Entry 6TVF (X-ray diffraction, 2.60 A resolution); this record covers chains I and J of the 6 polymer chains in the assembly.

[Chain I]
Name: Hemagglutinin HA1
From: Influenza A virus
UniProtKB: A0A0A7HR51 (A0A0A7HR51_9INFA); residues 1-323 here correspond to UniProt positions 10-332 (UniProt number = residue number + 9)
Chain sequence (325 residues; row label = number of the first residue in the row; numbers below 1 keep their minus sign (Asp-1 is residue -1)):
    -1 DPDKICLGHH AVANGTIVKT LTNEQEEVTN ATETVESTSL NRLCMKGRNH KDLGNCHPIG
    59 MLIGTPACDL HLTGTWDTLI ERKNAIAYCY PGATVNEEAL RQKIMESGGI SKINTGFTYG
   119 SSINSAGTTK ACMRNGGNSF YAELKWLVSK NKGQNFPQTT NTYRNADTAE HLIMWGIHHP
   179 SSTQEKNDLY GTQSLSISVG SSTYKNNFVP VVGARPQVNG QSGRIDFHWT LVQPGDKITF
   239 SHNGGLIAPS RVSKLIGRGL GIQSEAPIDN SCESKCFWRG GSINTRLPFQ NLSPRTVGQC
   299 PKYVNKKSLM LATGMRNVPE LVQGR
Disordered / not traced: 319-323
Sequence notes: expression tag (-1 to 0); conflict Gln219 (Leu228 in A0A0A7HR51)
Cystine bridges: Cys42-Cys270, Cys54-Cys66, Cys87-Cys130, Cys274-Cys298
Metal / ion sites: Ca2+: Glu104 (together with N-acetylglucosamine) (shared with 1 residue of chain B; Glu64(J) of chain J)
Ligand contacts: N-acetyl-alpha-neuraminic acid (SIA): Tyr88, Gly125, Thr126, Thr127, Lys128, Trp144, His176, Glu183, Leu187, Gln219

[Chain J]
Name: Hemagglutinin HA2
From: Influenza A virus
UniProtKB: A0A0A7HR51 (A0A0A7HR51_9INFA); residues 1-176 here correspond to UniProt positions 333-508 (UniProt number = residue number + 332)
Chain sequence (177 residues; each row starts with the number of its first residue):
     1 GLFGAIAGFI ENGWEGMVDG WYGFRHQNAQ GTGQAADYKS TQAAIDQITG KLNRIIKKTN
    61 TEFESIESEF SEIDHQIGNV INWTKDSITD IWTYQAELLV AMENQHTIDM ADSEMLNLYE
   121 RVRKQLRQNA EEDGKGCFEI YHACDDSCME SIRNNTYDHS QYREEALLNR LNINPVK
Disordered / not traced: 173-177
Sequence notes: expression tag (177)
Cystine bridges: Cys144-Cys148
Glycans and other covalent adducts: N-acetylglucosamine (NAG) linked to Asn82
Metal / ion sites: Ca2+: Glu64 (together with N-acetylglucosamine) (shared with 1 residue of chain B; Glu104(I) of chain I)

[Interface between chain I and chain J]
Inter-chain disulfides: Cys4(I)-Cys137(J)
Residue-residue contacts (142):
  Pro0(I) with Glu139(J); Ile140(J)
  Asp1(I) with Gln27(J); Asn28(J); Phe138(J); Glu139(J); Ile140(J), hydrogen bond (backbone-backbone); His142(J); Ala143(J); Cys144(J), hydrogen bond (side chain-backbone)
  Lys2(I) with His26(J); Gln27(J), hydrogen bond (backbone-backbone); Cys137(J); Phe138(J); Glu139(J); Met149(J)
  Ile3(I) with Arg25(J); Cys137(J); Phe138(J), hydrogen bond (backbone-backbone); Ile140(J), hydrophobic; Ile152(J), hydrophobic
  Cys4(I) with Trp14(J); Phe24(J); Arg25(J), hydrogen bond (backbone-backbone); Gly136(J); Cys137(J), disulfide
  Leu5(I) with Trp14(J); Gly23(J); Phe24(J), hydrophobic; Leu118(J), hydrophobic; Tyr119(J), hydrophobic; Gly136(J), hydrogen bond (backbone-backbone); Phe138(J), hydrophobic
  Gly6(I) with Trp14(J); Met17(J); Tyr22(J); Gly23(J), hydrogen bond (backbone-backbone); Met115(J)
  His7(I) with Ile6(J); Ile10(J); Asn12(J); Gly13(J); Trp14(J), hydrogen bond (backbone-backbone); Met17(J); Trp21(J); Met115(J)
  His8(I) with Gly13(J); Trp14(J); Met17(J); Gly20(J); Trp21(J), hydrogen bond (backbone-backbone)
  Ala9(I) with Gly13(J); Trp14(J), hydrogen bond (backbone-backbone); Glu15(J)
  Ala11(I) with Glu15(J)
  Val16(I) with Asn104(J)
  Lys17(I) with Ala101(J); Asn104(J), hydrogen bond (backbone-side chain)
  Thr18(I) with Ala101(J); Gln105(J), hydrogen bond; Ile108(J)
  Leu19(I) with Ala101(J); Met102(J); Gln105(J)
  Thr20(I) with Gln105(J), hydrogen bond
  Glu24(I) with Ile108(J)
  Val26(I) with Ile108(J), hydrophobic
  Glu79(I) with Phe70(J)
  Arg80(I) with Phe70(J)
  Lys81(I) with Phe70(J)
  Glu96(I) with Ser68(J); Ser71(J), hydrogen bond
  Arg99(I) with Ser68(J)
  Gln100(I) with Ser65(J); Ile66(J)
  Glu104(I) with Glu64(J)
  Arg256(I) with Glu64(J), salt bridge
  Leu258(I) with Glu62(J)
  Gln261(I) with Ser68(J), hydrogen bond; Glu69(J), hydrogen bond (side chain-backbone); Phe70(J)
  Ser262(I) with Phe70(J)
  Arg277(I) with Glu69(J); Phe70(J)
  Arg284(I) with Ile56(J); Lys57(J), hydrogen bond (backbone-backbone)
  Pro286(I) with Ile55(J); Lys57(J)
  Phe287(I) with Ala96(J), hydrophobic
  Pro292(I) with Lys85(J)
  Arg293(I) with Glu67(J), salt bridge; Ser68(J); Glu69(J), salt bridge; Lys85(J)
  Val295(I) with Phe63(J); Glu64(J); Ser65(J)
  Gly296(I) with Thr61(J); Glu62(J); Phe63(J), hydrogen bond (backbone-backbone)
  Gln297(I) with Lys58(J), hydrogen bond (backbone-side chain); Thr59(J); Asn60(J); Thr61(J); Glu62(J)
  Lys300(I) with Phe63(J); Trp92(J)
  Tyr301(I) with Thr89(J); Trp92(J)
  Val302(I) with Trp92(J); Thr93(J)
  Asn303(I) with Thr89(J); Thr93(J), hydrogen bond (backbone-side chain)
  Lys304(I) with Glu97(J), salt bridge
  Leu307(I) with Ala96(J); Glu97(J)
  Met308(I) with Val100(J); Asn104(J), hydrogen bond (backbone-side chain)
  Leu309(I) with Leu52(J), hydrophobic; Val100(J), hydrophobic; Glu103(J); Asn104(J)
  Ala310(I) with Asn104(J), hydrogen bond (backbone-side chain); Thr107(J)
  Thr311(I) with Trp21(J); Ile48(J)
  Gly312(I) with Trp21(J); Thr107(J)
  Met313(I) with Ile6(J), hydrophobic; Trp21(J), hydrophobic; Tyr22(J), hydrophobic; Ala111(J), hydrophobic
  Arg314(I) with Gly1(J); Ala7(J); Ile108(J)
  Val316(I) with Glu11(J); Asn12(J); Gly13(J), hydrogen bond (backbone-backbone)
  Pro317(I) with Asn12(J)
  Glu318(I) with Asn12(J); Gly13(J); Glu15(J), hydrogen bond (side chain-backbone)
Other interface residues (no listed pair), chain I (62 interface residues in all): Val10, Thr30, Thr32, Gly257, Lys273, Leu285, Cys298, Pro299
Other interface residues (no listed pair), chain J (72 interface residues in all): Ala29, Asp90, Leu99, Val122, Leu126, Asp133

[Overview]
62 residues of chain I face 72 of chain J across their interface; the contacts include 1 disulfide bond, 24
hydrogen bonds and 4 salt bridges. Polar contacts include Arg256(I)-Glu64(J), Arg293(I)-Glu67(J) and
Arg293(I)-Glu69(J). Ligands of chain I: N-acetyl-alpha-neuraminic acid. Covalently linked N-acetylglucosamine:
at Asn82(J).
Here chain I is Hemagglutinin HA1 and chain J is Hemagglutinin HA2, both from Influenza A virus. Entry 6TVF
(Crystal structure of the haemagglutinin from a H10N7 seal influenza virus isolated in Germany in complex ...)
was determined by X-ray diffraction (same publication as 6TJW, 6TJY, 6TVA, 6TVB, 6TVC, 6TVD and 9 further
entries).
